Entry 9FF5 (X-ray diffraction, 3.50 A resolution); this record covers chains C and H of the 10 polymer chains in the assembly.

Chain C:
Molecule: HTH-type transcriptional regulator Hpr
Source organism: Geobacillus kaustophilus
UniProtKB: Q5L293 (HPR_GEOKA); residues 1-201 here = UniProt positions 1-201
Chain sequence (207 residues; row label = number of the first residue in the row):
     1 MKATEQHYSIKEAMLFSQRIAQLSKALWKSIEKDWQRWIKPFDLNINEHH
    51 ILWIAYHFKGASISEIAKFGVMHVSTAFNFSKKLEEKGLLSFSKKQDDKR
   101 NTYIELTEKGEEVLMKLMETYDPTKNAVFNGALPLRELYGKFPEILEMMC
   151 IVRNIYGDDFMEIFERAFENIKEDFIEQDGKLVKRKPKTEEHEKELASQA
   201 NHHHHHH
Unresolved in the structure: 1-6, 185-207
Sequence notes: expression tag (202-207)

Chain H:
Molecule: 23-nt DNA strand
Sequence (23 nucleotides; each row starts with the number of its first residue):
     1 AATATTATTTTGTTAATAATATT

How chain C and chain H interact:
Contacting residue pairs - 17 pairs, chain C then chain H:
  Asn45(C) - DT10(H)  sugar contact
  Ile46(C) - DT11(H)  phosphate contact
  Asn47(C) - DT11(H)  phosphate contact
  Val71(C) - DG12(H)  phosphate contact
  Met72(C) - DG12(H)  phosphate contact
  His73(C) - DG12(H)  sugar contact
  His73(C) - DT13(H)  salt bridge to the phosphate
  His73(C) - DT14(H)  base contact
  Ser75(C) - DT13(H)  hydrogen bond to the base
  Ser75(C) - DT14(H)  base contact
  Thr76(C) - DT11(H)  sugar contact
  Thr76(C) - DG12(H)  hydrogen bond to the base
  Asn79(C) - DG12(H)  base contact
  Asp98(C) - DT20(H)  phosphate contact
  Lys99(C) - DA19(H)  phosphate contact
  Lys99(C) - DT20(H)  salt bridge to the phosphate
  Arg100(C) - DA19(H)  sugar contact
Interface residues without a listed pair, chain C (13 interface residues in all): Phe80
Interface residues without a listed pair, chain H (8 interface residues in all): DA18

Overview:
13 residues of chain C and 8 residues of chain H are in contact; the contacts include 2 hydrogen bonds and 2
salt bridges. Among the polar pairs are Ser75(C)-DT13(H), Thr76(C)-DG12(H) and His73(C)-DT13(H).
Chain C is HTH-type transcriptional regulator Hpr (Geobacillus kaustophilus) and chain H is a 23-nt DNA
strand; the structure, The structure of G.kaustophilus T-1 ScoC-23bp dsDNA complex, was determined by X-ray
diffraction.
